5UEZ - chain A; structure by X-ray diffraction, 1.51 A resolution.

# Chain A
Molecule: Bromodomain-containing protein 4
Organism: Homo sapiens
Reference sequence: O60885 (BRD4_HUMAN); numbering as in UniProt (aligned over 352-457)
Chain sequence (109 residues; each row starts with the number of its first residue):
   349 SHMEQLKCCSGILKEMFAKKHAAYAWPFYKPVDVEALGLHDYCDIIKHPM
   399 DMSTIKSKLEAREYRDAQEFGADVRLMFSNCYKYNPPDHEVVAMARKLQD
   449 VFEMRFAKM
Construct notes: expression tag (349-351)
Small-molecule neighbours: 89G (5-methoxy-2-methyl-6-(2-phenoxyphenyl)pyridazin-3(2H)-one): W374, P375, F376, V380, L387, Y390, C429, Y432, N433, H437, E438, V439, M442
Swiss-Prot annotation at these positions:
  - site: N433 (Acetylated histone binding)
  - natural variant: Y390 (Y390C: Found in a patient with a neurodevelopmental syndrome; uncertain significance), Y430 (Y430C: In CDLS6)
  - mutagenesis: N433 (N433A: Abolishes binding to acetylated histones)

# In short
Ligands of chain A: compound 89G. From UniProt: one mutagenesis site.
Chain A is Bromodomain-containing protein 4 (Homo sapiens); the structure, Brd4_bd2_a-1342843, was determined
by X-ray diffraction together with 5UF0, 5UEU, 5UEW, 5UEX and 5UEY from the same study.
